3GS2 - chains A and C of the 4 polymer chains in the assembly; structure by X-ray diffraction, 1.70 A resolution.

Chain A (and C):
Protein: E3 ubiquitin-protein ligase RING2
Organism: Homo sapiens
Notes: EC 6.3.2.-; fragment: C-terminal domain, residues 223-333; chain C of this document is another copy of the same molecule, construct and numbering; everything in this record applies to it too
Reference sequence: Q99496 (RING2_HUMAN); numbering as in UniProt (aligned over 223-333)
Sequence (111 residues; each row starts with the number of its first residue):
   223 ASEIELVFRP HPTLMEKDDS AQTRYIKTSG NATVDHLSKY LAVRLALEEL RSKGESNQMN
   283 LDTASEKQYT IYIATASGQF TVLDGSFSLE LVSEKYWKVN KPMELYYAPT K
Unresolved in the structure: 286-287 (chain C: 223, 286-287)
Differences from the reference sequence: engineered mutation D306 (Asn in Q99496)
Metal / ion sites: Zn2+: A223, E312
Reported in the primary citation:
  - mutagenesis - V229A, N306D: unchanged binding to Chromobox protein homolog 7

Chain A / chain C interface:
Contacting residue pairs (31; chain A residue first):
  D257(A) - M281(C)
  S260(A) - M281(C)
  K261(A) - K275(C)  hydrogen bond (side chain-backbone)
  K261(A) - G276(C)  hydrogen bond (side chain-backbone)
  K261(A) - S278(C)  hydrogen bond (side chain-backbone)
  K261(A) - Q280(C)  hydrogen bond (side chain-backbone)
  V265(A) - L283(C)  hydrophobic
  A268(A) - L272(C)  hydrophobic
  L269(A) - L269(C)  hydrophobic
  L269(A) - L272(C)
  L269(A) - R273(C)
  L272(A) - A268(C)  hydrophobic
  L272(A) - L269(C)
  L272(A) - L272(C)  hydrophobic
  R273(A) - L269(C)
  K275(A) - K261(C)  hydrogen bond (backbone-side chain)
  G276(A) - K261(C)  hydrogen bond (backbone-side chain)
  S278(A) - K261(C)  hydrogen bond (backbone-side chain)
  Q280(A) - K261(C)  hydrogen bond (backbone-side chain)
  M281(A) - D257(C)
  M281(A) - Q290(C)
  N282(A) - Q290(C)
  L283(A) - A264(C)
  L283(A) - V265(C)  hydrophobic
  L283(A) - E288(C)
  D284(A) - T285(C)
  T285(A) - T285(C)
  E288(A) - D284(C)
  E288(A) - T285(C)  hydrogen bond
  Q290(A) - M281(C)
  Q290(A) - N282(C)  hydrogen bond
Interface residues without a listed pair, chain A (22 interface residues in all): A264, R266, N279
Interface residues without a listed pair, chain C (20 interface residues in all): N279

Summary:
22 residues of chain A and 20 residues of chain C are in contact; the contacts include 10 hydrogen bonds.
Polar contacts include K261(A)-K275(C), K261(A)-G276(C) and K261(A)-S278(C). A223(A) and E312(A) coordinate
Zn2+. From the paper: V229A and N306D of chain A leave binding to Chromobox protein homolog 7 unchanged.
Chain A and chain C are both E3 ubiquitin-protein ligase RING2 (Homo sapiens); the structure, Ring1B
C-terminal domain/Cbx7 Cbox Complex, was determined by X-ray diffraction together with 3IXS from the same
study.
